3UBE - chains A and D of the 6 polymer chains in the assembly; structure by X-ray diffraction, 2.15 A resolution.

# Chain A
Name: Hemagglutinin HA1
Source organism: Influenza A virus
Notes: fragment: Ectodomain HA1, residues 18-344
Reference sequence: C3W5S1 (C3W5S1_I09A0); the construct lacks a stretch of the UniProt sequence, so the offset changes along the chain: 11-55 = UniProt 18-62; 56-83 = UniProt 64-91; 84-90 = UniProt 93-99; 91-116 = UniProt 101-126; 3 more segments
Chain sequence (329 residues; each row starts with the number of its first residue; a row labelled like 116A-116C holds insertion residues (116A, then the next letters in order)):
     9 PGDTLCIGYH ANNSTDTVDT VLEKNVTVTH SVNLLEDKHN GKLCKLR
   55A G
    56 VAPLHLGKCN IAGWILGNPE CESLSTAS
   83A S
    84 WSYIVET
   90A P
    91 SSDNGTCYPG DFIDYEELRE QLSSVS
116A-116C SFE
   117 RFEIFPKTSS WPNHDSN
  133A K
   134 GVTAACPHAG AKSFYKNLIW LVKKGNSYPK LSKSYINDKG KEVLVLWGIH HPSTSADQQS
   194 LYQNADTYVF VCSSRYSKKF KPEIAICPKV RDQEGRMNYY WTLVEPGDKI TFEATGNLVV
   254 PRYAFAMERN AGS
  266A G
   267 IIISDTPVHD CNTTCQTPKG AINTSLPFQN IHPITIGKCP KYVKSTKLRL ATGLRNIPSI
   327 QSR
Not modelled in the structure: 9-10, 326-329
Cystine bridges: Cys-52/Cys-277, Cys-64/Cys-76, Cys-97/Cys-139, Cys-281/Cys-305
Glycans and other covalent adducts: N-acetylglucosamine (NAG) linked to Asn-21, Asn-94, Asn-278
Construct notes: expression tag (9-10); engineered mutation Cys-205 (Gly219 in C3W5S1), Cys-220 (Arg234 in C3W5S1)
From the paper describing this entry:
  - binding site for N-acetyl-alpha-neuraminic acid: Lys-133A, Thr-136, Ser-186, Asp-190, Gln-226
  - binding site for beta-D-galactopyranose: Asp-190, Lys-222, Asp-225
  - contacts within the chain: Lys-222/Asp-225 (salt bridge), Lys-222/Glu-227, Asp-225/Glu-227
  - binding site for N-acetylglucosamine: Asp-190
  - specificity-determining residues: Asp-190, Asp-225
  - mutagenesis - G205C/R220C: increased stability (proposed by the authors, not directly observed)
  - mutagenesis - T200A: increased binding to glycan array (citing earlier work)
  - mutagenesis - D225G: increased binding to alpha2-3-linked glycans (citing earlier work)
  - mutagenesis - D225G: decreased binding to alpha2-6-linked glycans (citing earlier work)

# Chain D
Name: Hemagglutinin HA2
Source organism: Influenza a virus
Notes: fragment: Ectodomain HA2, residues 345-520
Reference sequence: C3W5S1 (C3W5S1_I09A0); residues 1-174 here correspond to UniProt positions 345-518 (UniProt number = residue number + 344)
Chain sequence (177 residues; row label = number of the first residue in the row):
     1 GLFGAIAGFI EGGWTGMVDG WYGYHHQNEQ GSGYAADLKS TQNAIDEITN KVNSVIEKMN
    61 TQFTAVGKEF NHLEKRIENL NKKVDDGFLD IWTYNAELLV LLENERTLDY HDSNVKNLYE
   121 KVRSQLKNNA KEIGNGCFEF YHKCDNTCME SVKNGTYDYP KYSEEAKLNR EEIDSGR
Not modelled in the structure: 172-177
Cystine bridges: Cys-144/Cys-148
Construct notes: expression tag (175-177)

# How chain A and chain D interact
Pairs across the interface - 14 pairs, chain A then chain D:
  Asp-104(A) with Leu-73(D)
  Glu-106(A) with Arg-76(D)
  Glu-107(A) with Leu-73(D); Glu-74(D); Lys-75(D), hydrogen bond (side chain-backbone); Arg-76(D), salt bridge
  Glu-110(A) with Lys-75(D); Arg-76(D); Asn-79(D), hydrogen bond
  Gln-111(A) with His-72(D), hydrogen bond (side chain-backbone)
  Arg-208(A) with His-72(D)
  Trp-234(A) with Leu-73(D), hydrophobic
  Arg-262(A) with Lys-75(D)
  Lys-307(A) with Asp-90(D), salt bridge
Interface residues without a listed pair, chain A (11 interface residues in all): Gly-265, Phe-294
Interface residues without a listed pair, chain D (8 interface residues in all): Tyr-94

# In short
The interface between chain A and chain D involves 11 residues on one side and 8 on the other; the contacts
include 3 hydrogen bonds and 2 salt bridges. Polar pairs include Glu-107(A)/Arg-76(D), Lys-307(A)/Asp-90(D)
and Glu-107(A)/Lys-75(D). From the paper: a binding site for N-acetyl-alpha-neuraminic acid at Lys-133A(A),
Thr-136(A) and Ser-186(A) among others; G205C/R220C of chain A increase stability; 3 substitutions were tested
in all.
Chain A is Hemagglutinin HA1 (Influenza A virus) and chain D is Hemagglutinin HA2 (Influenza a virus); the
structure, Influenza hemagglutinin from the 2009 pandemic in complex with ligand LSTc, was determined by X-ray
diffraction, deposited together with 3UBJ, 3UBN and 3UBQ.
